Entry 8QSH (X-ray diffraction, 1.80 A resolution); this record covers chains A and J of the 4 polymer chains in the assembly.

[Chain A (and J)]
Name: 14-3-3 protein sigma
Organism: Homo sapiens
Notes: chain J of this document is another copy of the same molecule, construct and numbering; everything in this record applies to it too
UniProt: P31947 (1433S_HUMAN); residue numbers follow UniProt; this construct covers 1-231
Amino-acid sequence (236 residues; numbered -4 to 231; the number before each row is that of its first residue; numbers below 1 keep their minus sign (Gly-4 is residue -4)):
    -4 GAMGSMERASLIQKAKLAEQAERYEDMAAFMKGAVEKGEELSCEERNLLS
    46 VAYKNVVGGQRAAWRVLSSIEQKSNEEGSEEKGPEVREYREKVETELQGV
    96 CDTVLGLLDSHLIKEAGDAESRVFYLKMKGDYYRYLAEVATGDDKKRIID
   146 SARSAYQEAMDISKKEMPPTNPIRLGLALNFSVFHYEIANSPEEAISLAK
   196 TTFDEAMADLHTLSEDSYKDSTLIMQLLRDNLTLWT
Not modelled in the structure: -4 to -3, 72-76, 110-111 (chain J: -4, 210-211)
Covalent attachments: compound WQI linked to Cys38
Differences from the reference sequence: expression tag (-4 to 0)
Bound ions: Mg2+ near Glu89 (its only coordinating residue here)
Small-molecule neighbours: WQI (2-chloranyl-N-[[1-(4-iodophenyl)sulfonylpiperidin-4-yl]methyl]ethanamide): Arg41, Asn42, Ser45, Glu115, Phe119, Lys122, Pro167, Ile168, Asp215, Leu218, Ile219
UniProt features mapped onto this chain:
  - site (Interaction with phosphoserine on interacting protein): Arg56, Arg129
  - modified residue (Phosphoserine): Ser5, Ser74

[Interface between chain A and chain J]
Pairs across the interface (35; chain A residue first):
  Ser5(A) - Glu80(J)  hydrogen bond
  Lys9(A) - Glu80(J)
  Lys9(A) - Glu83(J)  salt bridge
  Leu12(A) - Leu62(J)
  Leu12(A) - Ile65(J)  hydrophobic
  Leu12(A) - Val81(J)  hydrophobic
  Ala13(A) - Tyr84(J)
  Gln15(A) - Val61(J)
  Gln15(A) - Ile65(J)
  Ala16(A) - Ala58(J)
  Arg18(A) - Ala58(J)
  Arg18(A) - Tyr84(J)
  Arg18(A) - Val88(J)
  Arg18(A) - Glu91(J)  salt bridge
  Asp21(A) - Tyr84(J)  hydrogen bond
  Asp21(A) - Lys87(J)
  Phe25(A) - Tyr84(J)  hydrophobic
  Ala58(A) - Ala16(J)
  Ala58(A) - Arg18(J)
  Val61(A) - Gln15(J)
  Leu62(A) - Leu12(J)
  Ile65(A) - Leu12(J)  hydrophobic
  Ile65(A) - Gln15(J)
  Glu80(A) - Ser5(J)  hydrogen bond
  Glu80(A) - Gln8(J)  hydrogen bond
  Glu80(A) - Lys9(J)
  Val81(A) - Leu12(J)  hydrophobic
  Glu83(A) - Lys9(J)  salt bridge
  Tyr84(A) - Ala13(J)
  Tyr84(A) - Arg18(J)
  Tyr84(A) - Asp21(J)  hydrogen bond
  Tyr84(A) - Phe25(J)  hydrophobic
  Lys87(A) - Asp21(J)  salt bridge
  Val88(A) - Arg18(J)
  Glu91(A) - Arg18(J)  salt bridge
Interface residues without a listed pair, chain A (23 interface residues in all): Gln8, Gln55, Lys77
Interface residues without a listed pair, chain J (22 interface residues in all): Gln55

[Summary]
The interface between chain A and chain J involves 23 residues on one side and 22 on the other, with 5
hydrogen bonds and 5 salt bridges. Among the polar pairs are Lys9(A)-Glu83(J), Arg18(A)-Glu91(J) and
Lys87(A)-Asp21(J). Covalently linked compound WQI: at Cys38(A).
Chain A and chain J are both 14-3-3 protein sigma (Homo sapiens); the structure, Ternary structure of 14-3-3s,
ARAF phosphopeptide (pS214) and compound 23 (1083848), was determined by X-ray diffraction.
